8WML - chains R and A of the 3 polymer chains in the assembly; structure by electron microscopy, 2.86 A resolution.

== Chain R ==
Molecule: crRNA
Source organism: Escherichia coli
Sequence (38 nucleotides; each row starts with the number of its first residue; numbering starts at 0):
     0 UUGAUGUCAC GGAACCUUUG UUGUCUUCGA CAUGGGUA

== Chain A ==
Protein: CRISPR-associated RAMP family protein
Source organism: Desulfonema ishimotonii
UniProt: A0A401FT36 (A0A401FT36_9BACT); numbering as in UniProt; present here: 1-1273, 1275-1540, 1542-1601
Chain sequence (1601 residues; each row starts with the number of its first residue; note: 2 numbers in that range are skipped by the numbering (no residue carries them; nothing is unmodelled there)):
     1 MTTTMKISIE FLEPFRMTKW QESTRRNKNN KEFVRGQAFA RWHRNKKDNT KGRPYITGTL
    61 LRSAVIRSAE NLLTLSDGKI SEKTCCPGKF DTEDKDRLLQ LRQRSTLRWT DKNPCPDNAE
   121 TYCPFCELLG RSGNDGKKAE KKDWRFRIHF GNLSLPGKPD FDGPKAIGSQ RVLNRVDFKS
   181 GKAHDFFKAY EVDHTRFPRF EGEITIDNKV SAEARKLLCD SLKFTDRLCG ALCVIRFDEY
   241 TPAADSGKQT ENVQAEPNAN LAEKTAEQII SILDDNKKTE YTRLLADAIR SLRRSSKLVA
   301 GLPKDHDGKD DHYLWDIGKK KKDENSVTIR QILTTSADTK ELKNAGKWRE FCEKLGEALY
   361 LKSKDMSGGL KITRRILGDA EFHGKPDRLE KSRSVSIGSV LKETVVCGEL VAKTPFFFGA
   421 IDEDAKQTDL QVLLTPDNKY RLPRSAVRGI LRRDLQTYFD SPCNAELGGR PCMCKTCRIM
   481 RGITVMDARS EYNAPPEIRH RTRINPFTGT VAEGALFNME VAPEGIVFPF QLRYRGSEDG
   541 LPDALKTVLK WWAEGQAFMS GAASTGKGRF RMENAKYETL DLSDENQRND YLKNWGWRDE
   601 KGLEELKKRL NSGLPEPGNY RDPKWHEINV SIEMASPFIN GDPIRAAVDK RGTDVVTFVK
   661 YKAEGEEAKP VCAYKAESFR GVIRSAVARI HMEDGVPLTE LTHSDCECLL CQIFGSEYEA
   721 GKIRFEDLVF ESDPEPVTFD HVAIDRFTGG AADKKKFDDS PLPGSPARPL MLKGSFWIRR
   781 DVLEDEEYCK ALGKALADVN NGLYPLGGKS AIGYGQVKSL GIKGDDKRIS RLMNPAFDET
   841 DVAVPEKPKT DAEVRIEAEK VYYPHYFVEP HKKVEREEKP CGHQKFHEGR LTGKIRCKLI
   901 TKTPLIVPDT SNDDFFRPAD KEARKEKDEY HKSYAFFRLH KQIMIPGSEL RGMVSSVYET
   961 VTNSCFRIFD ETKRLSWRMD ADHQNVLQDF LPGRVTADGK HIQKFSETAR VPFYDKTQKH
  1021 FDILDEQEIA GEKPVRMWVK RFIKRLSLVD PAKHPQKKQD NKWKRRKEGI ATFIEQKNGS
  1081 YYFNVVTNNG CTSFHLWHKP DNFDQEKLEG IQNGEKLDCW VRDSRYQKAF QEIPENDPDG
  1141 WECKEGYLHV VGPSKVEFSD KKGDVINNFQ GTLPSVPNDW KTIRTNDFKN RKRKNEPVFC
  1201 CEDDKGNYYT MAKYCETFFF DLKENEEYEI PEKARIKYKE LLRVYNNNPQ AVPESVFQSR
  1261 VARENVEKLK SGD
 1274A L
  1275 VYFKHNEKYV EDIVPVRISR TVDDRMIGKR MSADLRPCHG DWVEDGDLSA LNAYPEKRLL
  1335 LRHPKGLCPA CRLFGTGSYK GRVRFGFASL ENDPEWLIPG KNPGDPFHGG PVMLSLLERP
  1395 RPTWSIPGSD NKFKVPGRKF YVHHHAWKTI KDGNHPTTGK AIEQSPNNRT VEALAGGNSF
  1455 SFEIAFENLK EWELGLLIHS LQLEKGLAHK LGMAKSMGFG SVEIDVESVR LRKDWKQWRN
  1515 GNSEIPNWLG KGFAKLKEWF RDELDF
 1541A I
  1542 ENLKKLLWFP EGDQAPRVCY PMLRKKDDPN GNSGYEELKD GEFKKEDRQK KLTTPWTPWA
Disordered / not traced: 133-145, 239-259, 319-326, 366-391, 692-705, 835-841, 917-929, 982-987, 996-998, 1053-1062
Ion coordination: Zn2+ site 1: Cys-115, Cys-126; Zn2+ site 2: Cys-463, Cys-472, Cys-477; Zn2+ site 3: Cys-706, Cys-708, Cys-711; Zn2+ site 4: Cys-965, Cys-1312, Cys-1342, Cys-1345
Reported in the primary citation:
  - conformationally variable residues (order/disorder transition): Val-1317 to Arg-1336
  - catalytic residues: Asp-429, Asp-654 (citing earlier work)

== Chain R / chain A interface ==
Pairs across the interface - 253 pairs, chain R then chain A:
  U0(R) / His-43(A)  hydrogen bond to the phosphate
  U0(R) / Arg-53(A)  hydrogen bond to the base
  U0(R) / Tyr-55(A)  stacking on the base
  U0(R) / Asn-152(A)  hydrogen bond to the base
  U0(R) / Ser-154(A)  hydrogen bond to the base
  U1(R) / Thr-57(A)  sugar contact
  U1(R) / Thr-59(A)  hydrogen bond to the sugar
  U1(R) / His-149(A)  hydrogen bond to the base
  U1(R) / Phe-150(A)  hydrogen bond to the base
  U1(R) / Asn-152(A)  hydrogen bond to the sugar
  G2(R) / Phe-146(A)  base contact
  G2(R) / His-149(A)  hydrogen bond to the base
  A3(R) / Thr-59(A)  hydrogen bond to the base
  A3(R) / Arg-62(A)  base contact
  A3(R) / Phe-146(A)  sugar contact
  A3(R) / Ile-148(A)  base contact
  A3(R) / His-149(A)  base contact
  A3(R) / Phe-150(A)  hydrogen bond to the base
  U4(R) / Arg-62(A)  sugar contact
  U4(R) / Lys-89(A)  base contact
  U4(R) / Phe-90(A)  base contact
  U4(R) / Asp-91(A)  hydrogen bond to the base
  U4(R) / Thr-92(A)  hydrogen bond to the base
  U4(R) / Leu-129(A)  sugar contact
  U4(R) / Arg-131(A)  sugar contact
  G5(R) / Arg-62(A)  salt bridge to the phosphate
  G5(R) / Phe-90(A)  base contact
  G5(R) / Asp-91(A)  base contact
  G5(R) / Thr-92(A)  hydrogen bond to the base
  G5(R) / Lys-95(A)  hydrogen bond to the base
  G5(R) / Leu-101(A)  sugar contact
  G5(R) / Arg-102(A)  hydrogen bond to the sugar
  G5(R) / Ser-392(A)  base contact
  U6(R) / Gln-37(A)  hydrogen bond to the base
  U6(R) / Thr-59(A)  base contact
  U6(R) / Leu-60(A)  hydrogen bond to the base
  U6(R) / Ser-63(A)  hydrogen bond to the phosphate
  U6(R) / Gln-100(A)  sugar contact
  U6(R) / Leu-101(A)  sugar contact
  U6(R) / Arg-102(A)  salt bridge to the phosphate
  C7(R) / Arg-67(A)  phosphate contact
  C7(R) / Arg-102(A)  phosphate contact
  C7(R) / Gln-103(A)  hydrogen bond to the phosphate
  C7(R) / Arg-104(A)  sugar contact
  C7(R) / Gly-468(A)  base contact
  C7(R) / Gly-469(A)  hydrogen bond to the base
  C7(R) / Arg-470(A)  base contact
  C7(R) / Pro-471(A)  base contact
  C7(R) / Arg-481(A)  base contact
  A8(R) / Arg-35(A)  hydrogen bond to the sugar
  A8(R) / Ala-38(A)  sugar contact
  A8(R) / Phe-39(A)  sugar contact
  A8(R) / Arg-67(A)  salt bridge to the phosphate
  C9(R) / Glu-13(A)  hydrogen bond to the base
  C9(R) / Arg-16(A)  salt bridge to the phosphate
  C9(R) / Arg-227(A)  hydrogen bond to the sugar
  C9(R) / Gly-230(A)  phosphate contact
  C9(R) / Leu-232(A)  base contact
  C9(R) / Arg-444(A)  salt bridge to the phosphate
  C9(R) / Arg-448(A)  hydrogen bond to the base
  C9(R) / Ile-483(A)  base contact
  C9(R) / Thr-484(A)  base contact
  C9(R) / Val-485(A)  hydrogen bond to the base
  G10(R) / Gln-103(A)  hydrogen bond to the base
  G10(R) / Arg-448(A)  salt bridge to the phosphate
  G10(R) / Leu-467(A)  base contact
  G10(R) / Gly-468(A)  hydrogen bond to the base
  G10(R) / Arg-481(A)  phosphate contact
  G11(R) / Arg-35(A)  hydrogen bond to the base
  G11(R) / Asn-174(A)  hydrogen bond to the sugar
  G11(R) / Arg-175(A)  base contact
  G11(R) / Asp-185(A)  hydrogen bond to the base
  G11(R) / Phe-186(A)  base contact
  G11(R) / Phe-187(A)  base contact
  G11(R) / Arg-448(A)  salt bridge to the phosphate
  G11(R) / Arg-452(A)  salt bridge to the phosphate
  G11(R) / Leu-467(A)  base contact
  A12(R) / Asn-174(A)  sugar contact
  A12(R) / Arg-175(A)  phosphate contact
  A12(R) / Val-176(A)  hydrogen bond to the phosphate
  A12(R) / Gly-449(A)  sugar contact
  A12(R) / Arg-452(A)  phosphate contact
  A12(R) / Arg-453(A)  base contact
  A13(R) / Arg-171(A)  salt bridge to the phosphate
  A13(R) / Val-172(A)  sugar contact
  A13(R) / Leu-173(A)  phosphate contact
  A13(R) / Asn-174(A)  hydrogen bond to the base
  A13(R) / Ala-183(A)  base contact
  A13(R) / Phe-186(A)  base contact
  A13(R) / Gly-419(A)  sugar contact
  A13(R) / Ser-445(A)  hydrogen bond to the phosphate
  C14(R) / Asn-174(A)  hydrogen bond to the sugar
  C14(R) / Gly-181(A)  hydrogen bond to the sugar
  C14(R) / Lys-182(A)  base contact
  C14(R) / Ala-183(A)  hydrogen bond to the base
  C14(R) / Phe-417(A)  phosphate contact
  C14(R) / Gly-419(A)  phosphate contact
  C14(R) / Gly-561(A)  phosphate contact
  C15(R) / Gly-181(A)  sugar contact
  C15(R) / Lys-182(A)  base contact
  C15(R) / Gly-561(A)  phosphate contact
  C15(R) / Ala-562(A)  hydrogen bond to the phosphate
  C15(R) / Ala-563(A)  phosphate contact
  C15(R) / Ser-716(A)  hydrogen bond to the sugar
  C15(R) / Glu-717(A)  base contact
  C15(R) / Glu-719(A)  hydrogen bond to the sugar
  C15(R) / Ala-720(A)  phosphate contact
  U16(R) / Ser-564(A)  hydrogen bond to the phosphate
  U16(R) / Phe-714(A)  sugar contact
  U16(R) / Ser-716(A)  sugar contact
  U16(R) / Glu-717(A)  sugar contact
  U16(R) / Gly-721(A)  hydrogen bond to the phosphate
  U17(R) / Arg-501(A)  salt bridge to the phosphate
  U17(R) / Thr-502(A)  hydrogen bond to the sugar
  U17(R) / Arg-503(A)  base contact
  U17(R) / Phe-517(A)  base contact
  U17(R) / Arg-680(A)  salt bridge to the phosphate
  U18(R) / Thr-502(A)  sugar contact
  U18(R) / Arg-503(A)  phosphate contact
  U18(R) / Ile-504(A)  hydrogen bond to the phosphate
  U18(R) / Glu-677(A)  sugar contact
  U18(R) / Ser-678(A)  hydrogen bond to the phosphate
  U18(R) / Gly-681(A)  sugar contact
  U18(R) / Val-682(A)  base contact
  U18(R) / Ser-685(A)  base contact
  G19(R) / Arg-501(A)  phosphate contact
  G19(R) / Thr-502(A)  hydrogen bond to the phosphate
  G19(R) / Leu-516(A)  base contact
  G19(R) / Gly-641(A)  sugar contact
  G19(R) / Pro-643(A)  base contact
  G19(R) / Lys-675(A)  phosphate contact
  G19(R) / Glu-677(A)  phosphate contact
  G19(R) / Ser-678(A)  hydrogen bond to the phosphate
  U20(R) / Ile-504(A)  sugar contact
  U20(R) / Gly-509(A)  sugar contact
  U20(R) / Val-511(A)  base contact
  U20(R) / Gly-641(A)  hydrogen bond to the phosphate
  U20(R) / Gly-807(A)  sugar contact
  U20(R) / Gly-808(A)  phosphate contact
  U21(R) / Thr-510(A)  sugar contact
  U21(R) / Gly-808(A)  phosphate contact
  U21(R) / Lys-809(A)  hydrogen bond to the phosphate
  U21(R) / Thr-1350(A)  hydrogen bond to the sugar
  U21(R) / Gly-1351(A)  base contact
  U21(R) / Tyr-1353(A)  sugar contact
  U21(R) / Lys-1354(A)  phosphate contact
  G22(R) / Ala-811(A)  phosphate contact
  G22(R) / Arg-951(A)  phosphate contact
  G22(R) / Arg-967(A)  phosphate contact
  G22(R) / Phe-1348(A)  sugar contact
  G22(R) / Gly-1349(A)  sugar contact
  G22(R) / Thr-1350(A)  sugar contact
  G22(R) / Lys-1354(A)  phosphate contact
  G22(R) / Gly-1355(A)  hydrogen bond to the phosphate
  U23(R) / Ala-743(A)  phosphate contact
  U23(R) / Lys-755(A)  base contact
  U23(R) / Phe-757(A)  base contact
  U23(R) / Arg-951(A)  salt bridge to the phosphate
  U23(R) / Arg-967(A)  salt bridge to the phosphate
  U23(R) / Ile-968(A)  sugar contact
  C24(R) / Val-742(A)  sugar contact
  C24(R) / Ala-743(A)  phosphate contact
  C24(R) / Ile-744(A)  hydrogen bond to the phosphate
  C24(R) / Arg-746(A)  salt bridge to the phosphate
  C24(R) / Ser-948(A)  sugar contact
  C24(R) / Glu-949(A)  hydrogen bond to the sugar
  C24(R) / Gly-952(A)  sugar contact
  C24(R) / Ser-956(A)  base contact
  U25(R) / Asp-740(A)  sugar contact
  U25(R) / His-741(A)  salt bridge to the phosphate
  U25(R) / Val-742(A)  hydrogen bond to the phosphate
  U25(R) / Lys-756(A)  base contact
  U25(R) / Pro-908(A)  sugar contact
  U25(R) / Thr-910(A)  base contact
  U25(R) / Ser-948(A)  hydrogen bond to the phosphate
  U25(R) / Glu-949(A)  phosphate contact
  U26(R) / Ile-744(A)  sugar contact
  U26(R) / Gly-749(A)  hydrogen bond to the sugar
  U26(R) / Ala-751(A)  hydrogen bond to the base
  U26(R) / Pro-908(A)  phosphate contact
  U26(R) / Glu-949(A)  phosphate contact
  U26(R) / Gly-1486(A)  sugar contact
  U26(R) / Met-1487(A)  phosphate contact
  U26(R) / Lys-1489(A)  hydrogen bond to the phosphate
  C27(R) / Gly-749(A)  sugar contact
  C27(R) / Leu-1391(A)  sugar contact
  C27(R) / Glu-1392(A)  hydrogen bond to the sugar
  C27(R) / Arg-1393(A)  base contact
  C27(R) / Pro-1394(A)  phosphate contact
  C27(R) / Tyr-1415(A)  sugar contact
  C27(R) / Met-1487(A)  phosphate contact
  C27(R) / Ala-1488(A)  hydrogen bond to the phosphate
  C27(R) / Lys-1489(A)  hydrogen bond to the phosphate
  G28(R) / Leu-1390(A)  base contact
  G28(R) / Glu-1392(A)  base contact
  G28(R) / Arg-1393(A)  sugar contact
  G28(R) / Pro-1394(A)  phosphate contact
  G28(R) / Lys-1413(A)  salt bridge to the phosphate
  G28(R) / Tyr-1415(A)  hydrogen bond to the phosphate
  G28(R) / Ser-1490(A)  phosphate contact
  G28(R) / Tyr-1561(A)  hydrogen bond to the phosphate
  G28(R) / Tyr-1576(A)  hydrogen bond to the sugar
  A29(R) / Tyr-863(A)  hydrogen bond to the phosphate
  A29(R) / Arg-1395(A)  hydrogen bond to the phosphate
  A29(R) / Trp-1398(A)  phosphate contact
  A29(R) / Leu-1564(A)  base contact
  A29(R) / Tyr-1576(A)  base contact
  C30(R) / Gln-1250(A)  hydrogen bond to the sugar
  C30(R) / Arg-1395(A)  salt bridge to the phosphate
  C30(R) / Thr-1397(A)  phosphate contact
  C30(R) / Trp-1398(A)  phosphate contact
  C30(R) / Leu-1564(A)  base contact
  C30(R) / Arg-1565(A)  base contact
  C30(R) / Glu-1577(A)  base contact
  C30(R) / Lys-1580(A)  salt bridge to the phosphate
  A31(R) / Arg-978(A)  phosphate contact
  A31(R) / Glu-1157(A)  base contact
  A31(R) / Asn-1248(A)  hydrogen bond to the phosphate
  A31(R) / Gln-1250(A)  sugar contact
  A31(R) / Arg-1294(A)  salt bridge to the phosphate
  A31(R) / Arg-1395(A)  salt bridge to the phosphate
  U32(R) / Arg-978(A)  salt bridge to the phosphate
  U32(R) / Ser-1154(A)  hydrogen bond to the sugar
  U32(R) / Glu-1157(A)  base contact
  U32(R) / Tyr-1245(A)  phosphate contact
  U32(R) / Asn-1248(A)  phosphate contact
  U32(R) / Arg-1294(A)  salt bridge to the phosphate
  G33(R) / Arg-978(A)  salt bridge to the phosphate
  G33(R) / Ser-1154(A)  sugar contact
  G33(R) / Lys-1155(A)  base contact
  G33(R) / Tyr-1245(A)  phosphate contact
  G33(R) / Ser-1259(A)  hydrogen bond to the phosphate
  G33(R) / Ile-1292(A)  base contact
  G34(R) / Val-1151(A)  phosphate contact
  G34(R) / Ala-1212(A)  sugar contact
  G34(R) / Lys-1213(A)  salt bridge to the phosphate
  G34(R) / Val-1290(A)  phosphate contact
  G34(R) / Arg-1291(A)  hydrogen bond to the phosphate
  G35(R) / Arg-1010(A)  salt bridge to the phosphate
  G35(R) / Lys-1213(A)  phosphate contact
  G35(R) / Tyr-1214(A)  hydrogen bond to the phosphate
  G35(R) / Cys-1215(A)  hydrogen bond to the phosphate
  U36(R) / Arg-1010(A)  salt bridge to the phosphate
  U36(R) / Arg-1193(A)  phosphate contact
  U36(R) / Glu-1196(A)  phosphate contact
  U36(R) / Tyr-1214(A)  hydrogen bond to the phosphate
  A37(R) / Arg-1010(A)  base contact
  A37(R) / Arg-1045(A)  hydrogen bond to the phosphate
  A37(R) / Arg-1122(A)  phosphate contact
  A37(R) / Ser-1124(A)  hydrogen bond to the phosphate
  A37(R) / Arg-1125(A)  hydrogen bond to the base
  A37(R) / Arg-1193(A)  salt bridge to the phosphate
  A37(R) / Asn-1195(A)  phosphate contact
Also at the interface, not in a pair above, chain A (197 interface residues in all): Pro-54, Gly-58, Arg-97, Leu-98, Ser-132, Lys-158, Ala-446, Ile-450, Met-480, His-500, Met-559, Ser-560, Ile-639, Asn-640, Asp-642, Arg-684, Gly-715, Gly-750, Ser-810, His-865, Pro-946, Met-953, Val-1156, Pro-1197, Pro-1562

== Summary ==
38 residues of chain R face 197 of chain A across their interface; the contacts include 77 hydrogen bonds, 27
salt bridges and 1 aromatic stacking contact. Among the polar pairs are U0(R)/Arg-53(A), U0(R)/Asn-152(A) and
U0(R)/Ser-154(A). Cys-115(A) and Cys-126(A) form the Zn2+ site 1. The paper reports catalytic residues
Asp-429(A) and Asp-654(A); conformational variability at Val-1317(A).
Here chain R is crRNA (Escherichia coli) and chain A is CRISPR-associated RAMP family protein (Desulfonema
ishimotonii). Entry 8WML (Cryo-EM structure of Cas7-11-crRNA bound to N-terminal of TPR-CHAT) was determined
by electron microscopy (same publication as 8WM4, 8WMC and 8WMI).
